PDB entry 8E5Y | X-ray diffraction, 1.32 A resolution | chains C and F of the 3 polymer chains in the assembly

[Chain C]
Molecule: 16-nt DNA strand
Sequence (16 nucleotides; each row starts with the number of its first residue):
     1 AATAAGCGGA AGTGGG
Metal / ion sites: Na+ near DA5 (its only coordinating residue here)

[Chain F]
Name: Transcription factor PU.1
From: Homo sapiens
Notes: fragment: ETS-Domain
UniProtKB: P17947 (SPI1_HUMAN); numbering as in UniProt (aligned over 165-270)
Chain sequence (106 residues; each row starts with the number of its first residue):
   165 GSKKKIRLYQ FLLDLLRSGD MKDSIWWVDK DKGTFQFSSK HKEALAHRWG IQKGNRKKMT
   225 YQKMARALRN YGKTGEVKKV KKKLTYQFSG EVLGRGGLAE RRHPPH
Unresolved in the structure: 165-168, 260-270
Curated features (UniProtKB/Swiss-Prot):
  - DNA-binding region: Ile170 to Ser253 (ETS)
  - binding site (DNA): Lys217, Arg230, Arg233, Lys243
  - natural variant: His211 (H211P: In AGM10), Val241 (V241G: In AGM10)

[Chain C / chain F interface]
Residue-residue contacts (17; chain C residue first):
  DA5(C) with Ser203(F), hydrogen bond to the phosphate; Lys206(F), salt bridge to the phosphate; Lys247(F), sugar contact; Leu248(F), phosphate contact
  DG6(C) with Gln226(F), hydrogen bond to the base; Lys243(F), salt bridge to the phosphate; Lys246(F), phosphate contact; Lys247(F), phosphate contact; Leu248(F), hydrogen bond to the phosphate
  DC7(C) with Gln226(F), hydrogen bond to the base; Arg233(F), base contact; Lys243(F), phosphate contact
  DG8(C) with Arg230(F), hydrogen bond to the base; Arg233(F), hydrogen bond to the base
  DG9(C) with Arg230(F), hydrogen bond to the base
  DA10(C) with Arg230(F), base contact
  DT13(C) with Arg220(F), sugar contact
Other interface residues (no listed pair), chain C (9 interface residues in all): DA4, DG14
Other interface residues (no listed pair), chain F (11 interface residues in all): Tyr225

[Overview]
9 residues of chain C face 11 of chain F across their interface, with 7 hydrogen bonds and 2 salt bridges.
Polar contacts include DG6(C)-Gln226(F), DC7(C)-Gln226(F) and DG8(C)-Arg230(F). Curated annotation (UniProt)
lists a DNA-binding region and 4 DNA-binding residues on chain F.
Chain C is a 16-nt DNA strand and chain F is Transcription factor PU.1 (Homo sapiens); the structure, Human
PU.1 ETS-Domain Bound to d(AATAAGCGGAAGTGGG) Acetate Free at pH 5.4, was determined by X-ray diffraction,
deposited together with 8E3K, 8E3R, 8E4H, 8EBH, 8EE9, 8EJ6 and 14 further entries.
